Entry 8W8O (X-ray diffraction, 2.51 A resolution); this record covers chains D and E of the 9 polymer chains in the assembly.

# Chain D
Molecule: DNA-directed RNA polymerase subunit beta'
Organism: Thermus thermophilus HB8
Notes: EC 2.7.7.6
UniProtKB: Q8RQE8 (RPOC_THET8); numbering as in UniProt (aligned over 1-1524)
Amino-acid sequence (1524 residues; row label = number of the first residue in the row):
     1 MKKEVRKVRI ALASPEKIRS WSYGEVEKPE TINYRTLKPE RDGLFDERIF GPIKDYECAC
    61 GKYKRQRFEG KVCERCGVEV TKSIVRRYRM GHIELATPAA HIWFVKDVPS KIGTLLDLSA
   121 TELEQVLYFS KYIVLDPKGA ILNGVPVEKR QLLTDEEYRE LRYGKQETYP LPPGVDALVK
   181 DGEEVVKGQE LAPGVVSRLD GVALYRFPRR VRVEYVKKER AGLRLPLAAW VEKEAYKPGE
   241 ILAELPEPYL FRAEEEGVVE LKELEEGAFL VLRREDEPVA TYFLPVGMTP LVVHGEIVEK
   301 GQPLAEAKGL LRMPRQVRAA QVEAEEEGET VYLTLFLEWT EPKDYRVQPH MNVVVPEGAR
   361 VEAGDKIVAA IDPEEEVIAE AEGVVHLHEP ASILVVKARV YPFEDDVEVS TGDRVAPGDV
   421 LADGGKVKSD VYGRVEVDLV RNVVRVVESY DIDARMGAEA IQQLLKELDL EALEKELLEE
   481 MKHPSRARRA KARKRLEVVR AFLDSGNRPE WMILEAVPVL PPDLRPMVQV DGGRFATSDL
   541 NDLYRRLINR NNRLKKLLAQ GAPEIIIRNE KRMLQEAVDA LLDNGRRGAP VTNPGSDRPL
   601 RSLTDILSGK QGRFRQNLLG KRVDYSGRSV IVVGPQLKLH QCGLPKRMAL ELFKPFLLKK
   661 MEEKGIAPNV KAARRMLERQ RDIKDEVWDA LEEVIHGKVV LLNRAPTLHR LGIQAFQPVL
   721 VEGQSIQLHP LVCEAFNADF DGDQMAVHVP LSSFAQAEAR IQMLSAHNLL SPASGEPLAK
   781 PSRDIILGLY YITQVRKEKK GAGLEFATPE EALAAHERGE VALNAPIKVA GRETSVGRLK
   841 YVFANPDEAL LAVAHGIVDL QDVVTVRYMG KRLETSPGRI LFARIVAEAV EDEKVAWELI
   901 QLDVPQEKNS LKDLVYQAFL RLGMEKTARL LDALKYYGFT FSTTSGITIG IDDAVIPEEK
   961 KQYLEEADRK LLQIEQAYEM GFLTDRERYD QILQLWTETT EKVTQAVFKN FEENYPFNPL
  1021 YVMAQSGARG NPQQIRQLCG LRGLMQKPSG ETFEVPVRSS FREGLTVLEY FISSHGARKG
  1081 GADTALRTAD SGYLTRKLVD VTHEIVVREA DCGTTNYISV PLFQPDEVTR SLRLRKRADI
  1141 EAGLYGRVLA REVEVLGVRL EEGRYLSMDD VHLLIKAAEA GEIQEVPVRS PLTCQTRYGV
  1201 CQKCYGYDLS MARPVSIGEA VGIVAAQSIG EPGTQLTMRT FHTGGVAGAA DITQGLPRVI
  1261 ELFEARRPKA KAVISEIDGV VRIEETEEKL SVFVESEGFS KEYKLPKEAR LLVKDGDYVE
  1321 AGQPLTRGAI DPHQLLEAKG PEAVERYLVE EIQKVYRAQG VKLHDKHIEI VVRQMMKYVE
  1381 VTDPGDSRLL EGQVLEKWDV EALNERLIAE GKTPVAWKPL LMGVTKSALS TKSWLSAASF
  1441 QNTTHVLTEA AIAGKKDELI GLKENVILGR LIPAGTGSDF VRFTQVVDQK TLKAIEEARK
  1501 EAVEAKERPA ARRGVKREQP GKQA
Unresolved in the structure: 1-2, 143-144, 1127, 1238-1253, 1503-1524
Ion coordination: Zn2+ site 1: Cys58, Cys60, Cys73, Cys76; Mg2+ site 1: Asp739, Asp741, Asp743 (shared with 1 residue of chain I); Mg2+ site 2 near Lys840 (its only coordinating residue here); Mg2+ site 3: Trp897, Ile900; Zn2+ site 2: Cys1112, Cys1194, Cys1201, Cys1204

# Chain E
Molecule: DNA-directed RNA polymerase subunit omega
Organism: Thermus thermophilus HB8
Notes: EC 2.7.7.6
UniProtKB: Q8RQE7 (RPOZ_THET8); residue numbers follow UniProt; this construct covers 1-99
Amino-acid sequence (99 residues; numbered 1 to 99; the number before each row is that of its first residue):
     1 MAEPGIDKLF GMVDSKYRLT VVVAKRAQQL LRHGFKNTVL EPEERPKMQT LEGLFDDPNA
    61 VTWAMKELLT GRLVFGENLV PEDRLQKEME RLYPVEREE
Unresolved in the structure: 1, 98-99

# How chain D and chain E interact
Pairs across the interface - 95 pairs, chain D then chain E:
  His640(D) - Ala2(E)
  Glu693(D) - Thr50(E)
  His696(D) - Met48(E)
  His696(D) - Asp57(E)  salt bridge
  His696(D) - Asn59(E)  hydrogen bond (backbone-side chain)
  Gly697(D) - Asn59(E)  hydrogen bond (backbone-side chain)
  Lys698(D) - Asn59(E)
  Ser753(D) - Leu31(E)
  Ser753(D) - Val61(E)
  Phe754(D) - Ala24(E)  hydrophobic
  Phe754(D) - Gln28(E)
  Ala757(D) - Thr20(E)
  Ala757(D) - Ala24(E)  hydrophobic
  Glu758(D) - Thr20(E)
  Arg760(D) - Glu3(E)  salt bridge
  Arg760(D) - Asn59(E)  hydrogen bond
  Arg760(D) - Val61(E)
  Arg760(D) - Thr62(E)  hydrogen bond
  Ile761(D) - Phe10(E)  hydrophobic
  Ile761(D) - Leu19(E)  hydrophobic
  Ile761(D) - Thr20(E)
  Ile761(D) - Met65(E)  hydrophobic
  Gln762(D) - Tyr17(E)
  Gln762(D) - Thr20(E)  hydrogen bond
  Ala766(D) - Ala2(E)
  His767(D) - Ala2(E)
  His767(D) - Glu3(E)  hydrogen bond (side chain-backbone)
  His767(D) - Ile6(E)
  Gly923(D) - Asp7(E)
  Met924(D) - Ile6(E)  hydrophobic
  Met924(D) - Asp7(E)  hydrogen bond (backbone-side chain)
  Glu925(D) - Ala2(E)
  Glu925(D) - Glu3(E)
  Glu925(D) - Pro4(E)
  Glu925(D) - Gly5(E)  hydrogen bond (side chain-backbone)
  Glu925(D) - Asp7(E)  hydrogen bond (backbone-side chain)
  Met1211(D) - Lys16(E)
  Ser1216(D) - Ser15(E)
  Ser1216(D) - Lys16(E)  hydrogen bond (side chain-backbone)
  Ile1217(D) - Ser15(E)  hydrogen bond (backbone-side chain)
  Ile1217(D) - Tyr17(E)
  Gly1218(D) - Tyr17(E)
  Glu1219(D) - Tyr17(E)  hydrogen bond
  Gly1475(D) - Tyr17(E)
  Thr1476(D) - Tyr17(E)
  Thr1476(D) - Thr20(E)
  Phe1480(D) - Asp14(E)
  Phe1480(D) - Arg18(E)  hydrogen bond (backbone-side chain)
  Phe1480(D) - Glu77(E)
  Val1481(D) - Ser15(E)
  Val1481(D) - Tyr17(E)  hydrophobic
  Val1481(D) - Arg18(E)
  Val1481(D) - Val21(E)
  Arg1482(D) - Lys25(E)  hydrogen bond (backbone-side chain)
  Phe1483(D) - Glu77(E)
  Thr1484(D) - Arg18(E)  hydrogen bond
  Thr1484(D) - Val22(E)
  Thr1484(D) - Lys25(E)  hydrogen bond (backbone-side chain)
  Thr1484(D) - Gly76(E)
  Thr1484(D) - Glu77(E)
  Gln1485(D) - Val74(E)
  Gln1485(D) - Phe75(E)
  Gln1485(D) - Gly76(E)  hydrogen bond (backbone-backbone)
  Gln1485(D) - Asn78(E)
  Gln1485(D) - Leu79(E)  hydrogen bond (side chain-backbone)
  Gln1485(D) - Val80(E)  hydrogen bond (side chain-backbone)
  Gln1485(D) - Glu82(E)  hydrogen bond
  Val1486(D) - Val22(E)
  Val1486(D) - Lys25(E)
  Val1486(D) - Gln29(E)  hydrogen bond (backbone-side chain)
  Val1486(D) - Leu73(E)  hydrophobic
  Val1486(D) - Val74(E)
  Val1487(D) - Leu73(E)
  Val1487(D) - Val74(E)  hydrogen bond (backbone-backbone)
  Val1487(D) - Leu79(E)  hydrophobic
  Val1487(D) - Leu85(E)  hydrophobic
  Asp1488(D) - Arg26(E)  salt bridge
  Asp1488(D) - Asn37(E)
  Asp1488(D) - Val39(E)
  Asp1488(D) - Leu73(E)
  Asp1488(D) - Met89(E)
  Asp1488(D) - Tyr93(E)  hydrogen bond
  Gln1489(D) - Arg72(E)  hydrogen bond (backbone-backbone)
  Thr1491(D) - Met89(E)
  Thr1491(D) - Leu92(E)
  Thr1491(D) - Tyr93(E)
  Leu1492(D) - Val74(E)  hydrophobic
  Ala1494(D) - Leu92(E)  hydrophobic
  Ile1495(D) - Val80(E)  hydrophobic
  Ile1495(D) - Leu85(E)  hydrophobic
  Ile1495(D) - Glu88(E)
  Ala1498(D) - Glu88(E)
  Arg1499(D) - Leu79(E)  hydrogen bond (side chain-backbone)
  Arg1499(D) - Val80(E)
  Arg1499(D) - Pro81(E)
Other interface residues (no listed pair), chain D (45 interface residues in all): Lys660, Asp689, Leu764, Arg1213, Lys1490
Other interface residues (no listed pair), chain E (53 interface residues in all): Val23, Ala27, Lys47, Leu51, Pro58, Arg84

# Summary
Chain D and chain E form an interface of 45 and 53 residues respectively, with 25 hydrogen bonds and 3 salt
bridges. Polar contacts include His696(D)-Asp57(E), Arg760(D)-Glu3(E) and Asp1488(D)-Arg26(E). Cys58(D),
Cys60(D), Cys73(D) and Cys76(D) coordinate Zn2+ site 1.
Chain D is DNA-directed RNA polymerase subunit beta' and chain E is DNA-directed RNA polymerase subunit omega,
both from Thermus thermophilus HB8; the structure, Thermus thermophilus initiation complex in the
half-translocated state, was determined by X-ray diffraction, deposited together with 8W8N and 8W8P.
